Entry 5K9O (X-ray diffraction, 3.39 A resolution); this record covers chains F and I of the 6 polymer chains in the assembly.

== Chain F (and I) ==
Name: Hemagglutinin
From: Influenza A virus (strain swl A/California/04/2009 H1N1)
Notes: chain I of this document is another copy of the same molecule, construct and numbering; everything in this record applies to it too
UniProt: C3W5S1 (C3W5S1_I09A0); the construct lacks a stretch of the UniProt sequence, so the offset changes along the chain: 11-55 = UniProt 18-62; 56-83 = UniProt 64-91; 84-90 = UniProt 93-99; 91-116 = UniProt 101-126; 3 more segments
Sequence (505 residues; each row starts with the number of its first residue; a row labelled like 116A-116C holds insertion residues (116A, then the next letters in order)):
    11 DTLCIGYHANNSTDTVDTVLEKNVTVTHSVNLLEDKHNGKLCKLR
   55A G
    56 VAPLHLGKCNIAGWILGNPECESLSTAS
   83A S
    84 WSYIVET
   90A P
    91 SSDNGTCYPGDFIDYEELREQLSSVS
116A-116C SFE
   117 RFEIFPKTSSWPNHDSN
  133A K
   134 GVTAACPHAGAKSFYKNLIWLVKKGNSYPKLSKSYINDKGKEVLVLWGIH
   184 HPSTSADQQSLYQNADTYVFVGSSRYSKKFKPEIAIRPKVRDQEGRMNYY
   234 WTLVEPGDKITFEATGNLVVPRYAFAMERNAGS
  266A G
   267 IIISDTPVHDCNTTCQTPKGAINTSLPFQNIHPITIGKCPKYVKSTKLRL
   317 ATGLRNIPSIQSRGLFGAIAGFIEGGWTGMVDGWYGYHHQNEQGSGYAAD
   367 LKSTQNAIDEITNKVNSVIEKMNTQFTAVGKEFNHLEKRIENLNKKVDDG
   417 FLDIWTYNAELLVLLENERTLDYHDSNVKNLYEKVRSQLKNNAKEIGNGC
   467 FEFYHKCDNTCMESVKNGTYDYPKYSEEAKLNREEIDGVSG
Unresolved in the structure: 325-329, 393-409, 492-507 (chain I: 331-336, 392-414, 498-507)
Construct notes: expression tag (506-507)
Disulfide bonds: Cys-14/Cys-466, Cys-52/Cys-277, Cys-64/Cys-76, Cys-97/Cys-139, Cys-281/Cys-305, Cys-473/Cys-477

== Chain F / chain I interface ==
Pairs across the interface (19):
  Val-29(F) / Leu-431(I)
  Val-29(F) / Arg-435(I)  hydrogen bond (backbone-side chain)
  Leu-30(F) / Glu-434(I)
  Leu-30(F) / Arg-435(I)
  Leu-30(F) / Asp-438(I)
  Leu-331(F) / Leu-30(I)  hydrophobic
  Lys-387(F) / Tyr-423(I)
  Lys-412(F) / Phe-417(I)
  Phe-417(F) / Phe-417(I)  hydrophobic
  Tyr-423(F) / Asn-424(I)
  Tyr-423(F) / Leu-428(I)
  Asn-424(F) / Tyr-423(I)
  Asn-424(F) / Asn-424(I)
  Asn-424(F) / Leu-427(I)
  Leu-431(F) / Val-29(I)
  Glu-434(F) / Leu-30(I)
  Arg-435(F) / Val-29(I)  hydrogen bond (side chain-backbone)
  Arg-435(F) / Leu-30(I)
  Asp-438(F) / Leu-30(I)
Also at the interface, not in a pair above, chain F (18 interface residues in all): Lys-32, Gly-416, Ile-420, Leu-427, Leu-428, Leu-430
Also at the interface, not in a pair above, chain I (16 interface residues in all): Lys-32, Gln-391, Gly-416, Ile-420, Leu-430

== In short ==
Chain F and chain I form an interface of 18 and 16 residues respectively; the contacts include 2 hydrogen
bonds. Its one hydrogen-bonded contact is Val-29(F)/Arg-435(I).
Both chains are Hemagglutinin (Influenza A virus (strain swl A/California/04/2009 H1N1)). Entry 5K9O (Crystal
structure of multidonor HV1-18+HD3-9 class broadly neutralizing Influenza A antibody 31.b.09 in complex with
Hemagglutinin ...) was determined by X-ray diffraction (same publication as 5K9Q).
